3H6P - chains A and B of the 4 polymer chains in the assembly; structure by X-ray diffraction, 1.91 A resolution.

Chain A (and B):
Molecule: Esat-6 like protein esxs
From: Mycobacterium tuberculosis
Notes: chain B of this document is another copy of the same molecule, construct and numbering; everything in this record applies to it too
UniProtKB: Q6MX18 (Q6MX18_MYCTU); residue numbers follow UniProt; this construct covers 1-97
Sequence (111 residues; row label = number of the first residue in the row; numbers below 1 keep their minus sign (Met-13 is residue -13)):
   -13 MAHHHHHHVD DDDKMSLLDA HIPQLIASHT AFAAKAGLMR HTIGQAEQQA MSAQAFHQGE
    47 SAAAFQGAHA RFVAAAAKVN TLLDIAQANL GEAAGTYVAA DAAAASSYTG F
Not modelled in the structure: -13 to 16, 77-97 (chain B: -13 to 13, 81-97)

How chain A and chain B interact:
Residue-residue contacts (49):
  Ala17(A) with Ala80(B)
  Phe18(A) with Ala72(B), hydrophobic; Gln73(B); Ala80(B), hydrogen bond (backbone-backbone)
  Ala19(A) with Gln73(B); Ala80(B), hydrogen bond (backbone-backbone)
  Ala22(A) with Leu69(B); Gln73(B)
  Met25(A) with Val65(B), hydrophobic
  Arg26(A) with Asn66(B), hydrogen bond; Leu69(B); Asp70(B), salt bridge; Gln73(B), hydrogen bond
  Ile29(A) with Phe58(B); Ala62(B), hydrophobic; Val65(B), hydrophobic
  Glu33(A) with His55(B), salt bridge; Phe58(B); Val59(B)
  Ala36(A) with Phe51(B)
  Met37(A) with Phe51(B), hydrophobic; His55(B)
  Gln40(A) with Ser47(B), hydrogen bond; Phe51(B)
  Gln44(A) with Gln44(B), hydrogen bond (backbone-side chain); Ser47(B), hydrogen bond; Ala48(B)
  Ser47(A) with Gln40(B), hydrogen bond; Gln44(B)
  Ala48(A) with Gln44(B)
  Phe51(A) with Ala36(B); Met37(B), hydrophobic; Gln40(B)
  His55(A) with Glu33(B), salt bridge; Met37(B)
  Phe58(A) with Ile29(B); Glu33(B)
  Val59(A) with Glu33(B)
  Ala62(A) with Ile29(B), hydrophobic
  Val65(A) with Ile29(B), hydrophobic
  Asn66(A) with Arg26(B), hydrogen bond
  Leu69(A) with Phe18(B); Ala22(B); Arg26(B)
  Asp70(A) with Arg26(B), salt bridge
  Ala72(A) with Phe18(B), hydrophobic
  Gln73(A) with Phe18(B)
  Leu76(A) with His15(B); Phe18(B), hydrophobic
Also at the interface, not in a pair above, chain A (27 interface residues in all): Ala32
Also at the interface, not in a pair above, chain B (27 interface residues in all): Met25, Ala32, Leu76

Summary:
The chain A/chain B interface involves 27 residues from each chain; the contacts include 9 hydrogen bonds and
4 salt bridges. Polar pairs include Arg26(A)-Asp70(B), Glu33(A)-His55(B) and Arg26(A)-Asn66(B).
Both chains are Esat-6 like protein esxs (Mycobacterium tuberculosis). Entry 3H6P (Crystal structure of
Rv3019c-Rv3020c from Mycobacterium tuberculosis) was determined by X-ray diffraction.
